Entry 4C7K (X-ray diffraction, 1.91 A resolution); this record covers chains A and B.

# Chain A (and B)
Protein: Corticosteroid 11-beta-dehydrogenase isozyme 1
Organism: Homo sapiens
Notes: EC 1.1.1.146; chain B of this document is another copy of the same molecule, construct and numbering; everything in this record applies to it too
Reference sequence: P28845 (DHI1_HUMAN); numbering as in UniProt (aligned over 24-292)
Amino-acid sequence (269 residues; row label = number of the first residue in the row):
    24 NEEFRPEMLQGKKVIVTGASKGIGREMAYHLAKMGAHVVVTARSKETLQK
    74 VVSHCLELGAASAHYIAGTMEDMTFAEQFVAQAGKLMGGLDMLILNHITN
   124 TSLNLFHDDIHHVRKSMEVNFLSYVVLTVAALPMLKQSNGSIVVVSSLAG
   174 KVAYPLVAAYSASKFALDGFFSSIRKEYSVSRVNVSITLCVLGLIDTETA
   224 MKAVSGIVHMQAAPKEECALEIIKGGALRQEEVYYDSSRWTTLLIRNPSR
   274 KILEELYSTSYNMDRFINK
Disordered / not traced: 24-25, 284-292
Sequence notes: engineered mutation Leu179 (Met in P28845), Arg262 (Leu in P28845), Ser272 (Cys in P28845), Glu278 (Phe in P28845)
Ligand contacts:
  - DZL (2-ethyl-N-[(1S,3R)-5-oxidanyl-2-adamantyl]-4-[(2R)-oxolan-2-yl]-1,3-thiazole-5-carboxamide): Ile121, Thr124, Leu126, Ser170, Leu171, Ala172, Tyr177, Val180, Tyr183, Leu215, Gly216, Leu217, Thr222, Ala223, Ala226, Val227, Val231, Met233, Asp259
  - NADP (NAP; NADP nicotinamide-adenine-dinucleotide phosphate): Gly41, Ala42, Ser43, Lys44, Gly45, Ile46, Ala65, Arg66, Ser67, Gly91, Thr92, Met93, Glu94, Asn119, His120, Ile121, Thr122, Asn123, Val142, Tyr147, Val168, Ser169, Ser170, Tyr183, Lys187, Leu215, Gly216, Leu217, Ile218, Thr220, Thr222, Ala223
Swiss-Prot annotation at these positions:
  - active site: Tyr183 (Proton acceptor)
  - binding site (NADP(+)): Thr92, Met93, Asn119 to Ile121, Tyr183 to Lys187, Ile218 to Thr222
  - binding site (substrate): Ser170
  - glycosylation (N-linked (GlcNAc...) asparagine): Asn123, Asn162, Asn207

# Interface between chain A and chain B
Contacting residue pairs - 99 pairs, chain A then chain B:
  Met96(A) - Arg137(B)
  Asn127(A) - Glu200(B)
  Leu128(A) - Glu200(B)
  Leu128(A) - Val203(B)  hydrophobic
  Phe129(A) - Val148(B)  hydrophobic
  Phe129(A) - Val152(B)  hydrophobic
  Phe129(A) - Phe193(B)  hydrophobic
  Phe129(A) - Glu200(B)  hydrogen bond (backbone-side chain)
  Ile133(A) - Val148(B)  hydrophobic
  Ile133(A) - Val149(B)  hydrophobic
  Ile133(A) - Val152(B)  hydrophobic
  Val136(A) - Phe144(B)  hydrophobic
  Val136(A) - Phe193(B)  hydrophobic
  Arg137(A) - Met96(B)
  Arg137(A) - Glu141(B)  salt bridge
  Arg137(A) - Leu145(B)
  Met140(A) - Met140(B)  hydrophobic
  Met140(A) - Phe144(B)  hydrophobic
  Glu141(A) - Arg137(B)  salt bridge
  Phe144(A) - Val136(B)  hydrophobic
  Phe144(A) - Met140(B)  hydrophobic
  Phe144(A) - Ala185(B)  hydrophobic
  Leu145(A) - Val136(B)  hydrophobic
  Leu145(A) - Arg137(B)
  Val148(A) - Phe129(B)  hydrophobic
  Val148(A) - Ile133(B)  hydrophobic
  Val149(A) - Ile133(B)  hydrophobic
  Val152(A) - Phe129(B)  hydrophobic
  Val152(A) - His130(B)
  Val152(A) - Asp131(B)
  Val152(A) - Ile133(B)  hydrophobic
  Lys174(A) - Arg273(B)
  Val175(A) - Arg273(B)
  Val175(A) - Glu277(B)
  Ala176(A) - Ser195(B)
  Ala176(A) - Lys199(B)
  Ala176(A) - Glu277(B)  hydrogen bond (backbone-side chain)
  Tyr177(A) - Ser196(B)  hydrogen bond (backbone-side chain)
  Tyr177(A) - Tyr280(B)  hydrophobic
  Pro178(A) - Ser196(B)
  Pro178(A) - Lys199(B)
  Pro178(A) - Glu200(B)
  Pro178(A) - Tyr280(B)
  Leu179(A) - Glu200(B)  hydrogen bond (backbone-side chain)
  Val180(A) - Ser196(B)
  Val180(A) - Glu200(B)
  Ala181(A) - Phe193(B)
  Ala181(A) - Ser196(B)  hydrogen bond (backbone-side chain)
  Ala181(A) - Ile197(B)  hydrophobic
  Ser184(A) - Gly192(B)
  Ala185(A) - Phe144(B)  hydrophobic
  Ala185(A) - Ala189(B)
  Ala185(A) - Phe193(B)  hydrophobic
  Phe188(A) - Phe188(B)
  Phe188(A) - Asp191(B)
  Phe188(A) - Gly192(B)
  Phe188(A) - Arg273(B)
  Ala189(A) - Ala185(B)
  Asp191(A) - Phe188(B)
  Gly192(A) - Phe188(B)
  Phe193(A) - Phe129(B)  hydrophobic
  Phe193(A) - Ala181(B)  hydrophobic
  Phe193(A) - Ala185(B)
  Ser195(A) - Ala176(B)
  Ser196(A) - Ala176(B)
  Ser196(A) - Tyr177(B)  hydrogen bond (side chain-backbone)
  Ser196(A) - Val180(B)
  Ser196(A) - Ala181(B)  hydrogen bond (side chain-backbone)
  Ile197(A) - Phe129(B)  hydrophobic
  Ile197(A) - Ala181(B)  hydrophobic
  Lys199(A) - Ala176(B)
  Lys199(A) - Pro178(B)
  Glu200(A) - Asn127(B)
  Glu200(A) - Leu128(B)
  Glu200(A) - Phe129(B)  hydrogen bond (side chain-backbone)
  Glu200(A) - Pro178(B)
  Glu200(A) - Leu179(B)  hydrogen bond (side chain-backbone)
  Glu200(A) - Val180(B)
  Met233(A) - Tyr280(B)  hydrophobic
  Leu267(A) - Ser272(B)  hydrogen bond (backbone-side chain)
  Leu267(A) - Ile275(B)  hydrophobic
  Leu267(A) - Leu276(B)  hydrophobic
  Arg269(A) - Ser272(B)
  Asn270(A) - Asn270(B)
  Ser272(A) - Leu267(B)  hydrogen bond (side chain-backbone)
  Ser272(A) - Arg269(B)
  Arg273(A) - Lys174(B)
  Arg273(A) - Val175(B)
  Arg273(A) - Phe188(B)
  Ile275(A) - Leu267(B)  hydrophobic
  Leu276(A) - Thr264(B)
  Leu276(A) - Leu267(B)
  Leu276(A) - Ile268(B)
  Glu277(A) - Val175(B)
  Glu277(A) - Ala176(B)  hydrogen bond (side chain-backbone)
  Tyr280(A) - Tyr177(B)  hydrophobic
  Tyr280(A) - Pro178(B)
  Tyr280(A) - Val231(B)
  Tyr280(A) - Met233(B)  hydrophobic
Also at the interface, not in a pair above, chain A (52 interface residues in all): His130, Asp131, Leu171, Ala182, Val231, His232, Thr264, Ile268
Also at the interface, not in a pair above, chain B (52 interface residues in all): Ala182, Ser184, Ser283

# Overview
Chain A and chain B each contribute 52 residues to their interface; the contacts include 12 hydrogen bonds and
2 salt bridges. Polar contacts include Arg137(A)-Glu141(B), Phe129(A)-Glu200(B) and Ala176(A)-Glu277(B).
Ligands of chain A: NADP and compound DZL.
Chain A and chain B are both Corticosteroid 11-beta-dehydrogenase isozyme 1 (Homo sapiens); the structure,
11b-Hydroxysteroid Dehydrogenase Type I in complex with inhibitor, was determined by X-ray diffraction,
deposited together with 4C7J.
